PDB entry 3M9D | X-ray diffraction, 4.50 A resolution (low resolution: residue-level contacts below are approximate; hydrogen-bond / salt-bridge calls are withheld) | chains A and G of the 9 polymer chains in the assembly

Chain A:
Protein: Proteasome-associated ATPase
Organism: Mycobacterium tuberculosis
Notes: fragment: Coil Coil inter domain (UNP residues: 1-234)
Reference sequence: P63345 (MPA_MYCTU); numbering as in UniProt (aligned over 1-234)
Sequence (251 residues; numbered 1 to 251; the number before each row is that of its first residue):
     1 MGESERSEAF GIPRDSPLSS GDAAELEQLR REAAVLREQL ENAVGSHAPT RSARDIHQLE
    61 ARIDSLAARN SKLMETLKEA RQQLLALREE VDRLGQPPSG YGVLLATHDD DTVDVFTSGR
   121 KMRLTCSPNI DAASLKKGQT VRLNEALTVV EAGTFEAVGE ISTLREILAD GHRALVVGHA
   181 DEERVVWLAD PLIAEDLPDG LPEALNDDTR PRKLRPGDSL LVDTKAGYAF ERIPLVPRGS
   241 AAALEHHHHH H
Not modelled in the structure: 1-51, 238-251
Construct notes: expression tag (235-251)

Chain G:
Protein: Prokaryotic ubiquitin-like protein pup
Organism: Mycobacterium tuberculosis
Reference sequence: O33246 (PUP_MYCTU); numbering as in UniProt (aligned over 1-64)
Sequence (68 residues; each row starts with the number of its first residue; numbers below 1 keep their minus sign (Gly-3 is residue -3)):
    -3 GSHMMAQEQT KRGGGGGDDD DIAGSTAAGQ ERREKLTEET DDLLDEIDDV LEENAEDFVR
    57 AYVQKGGE
Not modelled in the structure: -3 to 20, 52-64
Construct notes: expression tag (-3 to 0); engineered mutation Glu64 (Gln in O33246)
From the paper describing this entry:
  - conformationally variable residues (helix shift): Ser21 to Glu30

Chain A / chain G interface:
Contacting residue pairs (7; chain A residue first):
  Asn70(A) with Asn50(G)
  Met74(A) with Leu47(G)
  Arg81(A) with Ile43(G); Leu47(G)
  Leu85(A) with Leu40(G)
  Arg88(A) with Thr36(G)
  Asp92(A) with Thr33(G)
Also at the interface, not in a pair above, chain A (7 interface residues in all): Gly95
Also at the interface, not in a pair above, chain G (8 interface residues in all): Arg29, Leu32
The authors on this interface:
  - interface residues, chain G: Arg29(G)

Summary:
7 residues of chain A face 8 of chain G across their interface. From the paper: the interface residue
Arg29(G); conformational variability at Ser21(G).
Here chain A is Proteasome-associated ATPase and chain G is Prokaryotic ubiquitin-like protein pup, both from
Mycobacterium tuberculosis. Entry 3M9D (Crystal structure of the prokaryotic ubiquintin-like protein Pup
complexed with the hexameric proteasomal ATPase Mpa which ...) was determined by X-ray diffraction, deposited
together with 3M91, 3M9B and 3M9H.
